Entry 3ZWE (X-ray diffraction, 1.75 A resolution); this record covers chains A and B of the 3 polymer chains in the assembly.

== Chain A (and B) ==
Name: Bambl lectin
From: Burkholderia ambifaria
Notes: chain B of this document is another copy of the same molecule, construct and numbering; everything in this record applies to it too
Reference sequence: Q0B4G1 (Q0B4G1_BURCM); residues 1-87 here = UniProt positions 1-87
Chain sequence (87 residues; each row starts with the number of its first residue):
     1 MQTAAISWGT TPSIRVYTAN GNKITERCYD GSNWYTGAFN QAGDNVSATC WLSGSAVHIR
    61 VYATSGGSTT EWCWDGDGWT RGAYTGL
Ligand contacts:
  - alpha-L-fucopyranose (FUC), molecule 1: Pro12, Ile14, Tyr29, Trp34
  - alpha-L-fucopyranose (FUC), molecule 2: Trp51, Arg60, Tyr62, Glu71, Cys73, Gly82, Ala83, Tyr84
From the paper describing this entry:
  - binding site for alpha-L-fucopyranose: Arg15, Glu26, Tyr29, Trp34, Ala38, Arg60, Glu71, Trp74, Trp79, Ala83
  - binding site for alpha-D-galactopyranose: Thr36

== Interface between chain A and chain B ==
Contacting residue pairs - 34 pairs, chain A then chain B:
  Asn45(A) - Met1(B)
  Asn45(A) - Gln2(B)
  Asn45(A) - Thr3(B)  hydrogen bond (side chain-backbone)
  Ser47(A) - Thr3(B)  hydrogen bond
  Ser47(A) - Ala4(B)
  Ser47(A) - Ala5(B)
  Ala48(A) - Ala5(B)
  Thr49(A) - Ile6(B)
  Thr49(A) - Ser7(B)  hydrogen bond
  Cys50(A) - Ser7(B)
  Trp51(A) - Ser7(B)
  Trp51(A) - Pro12(B)
  Leu52(A) - Thr10(B)
  Tyr62(A) - Ala5(B)  hydrophobic
  Tyr62(A) - Ile14(B)
  Tyr62(A) - Val16(B)
  Tyr62(A) - Trp34(B)
  Thr64(A) - Met1(B)
  Thr64(A) - Thr3(B)
  Gly66(A) - Met1(B)
  Gly67(A) - Met1(B)
  Ser68(A) - Met1(B)
  Thr69(A) - Met1(B)
  Thr69(A) - Thr3(B)
  Glu71(A) - Trp34(B)
  Ala83(A) - Trp34(B)
  Tyr84(A) - Val16(B)
  Tyr84(A) - Thr18(B)
  Tyr84(A) - Arg27(B)
  Tyr84(A) - Trp34(B)  hydrophobic
  Thr85(A) - Arg27(B)  hydrogen bond (backbone-side chain)
  Gly86(A) - Arg27(B)  hydrogen bond (backbone-side chain)
  Leu87(A) - Thr25(B)
  Leu87(A) - Thr36(B)
Other interface residues (no listed pair), chain A (20 interface residues in all): Arg60
Other interface residues (no listed pair), chain B (17 interface residues in all): Gly9

== Summary ==
The interface between chain A and chain B involves 20 residues on one side and 17 on the other, with 5
hydrogen bonds. Polar pairs include Asn45(A)-Thr3(B), Ser47(A)-Thr3(B) and Thr49(A)-Ser7(B). Bound to chain A:
alpha-L-fucopyranose. The paper reports a binding site for alpha-L-fucopyranose at Arg15(A), Glu26(A) and
Tyr29(A) among others; a binding site for alpha-D-galactopyranose at Thr36(A).
Both chains are Bambl lectin (Burkholderia ambifaria). Entry 3ZWE (Structure of BambL, a lectin from
Burkholderia ambifaria, complexed with blood group B epitope) was determined by X-ray diffraction together
with 3ZW0, 3ZZV and 3ZW2 from the same study.
